Entry 8SUV (X-ray diffraction, 1.63 A resolution); this record covers chains A and F.

[Chain A]
Name: E3 ubiquitin-protein ligase CHIP
From: Homo sapiens
Notes: EC 2.3.2.27; fragment: TPR domain, residues 21-154
Reference sequence: Q9UNE7 (CHIP_HUMAN); residues 21-154 here = UniProt positions 21-154
Amino-acid sequence (139 residues; row label = number of the first residue in the row):
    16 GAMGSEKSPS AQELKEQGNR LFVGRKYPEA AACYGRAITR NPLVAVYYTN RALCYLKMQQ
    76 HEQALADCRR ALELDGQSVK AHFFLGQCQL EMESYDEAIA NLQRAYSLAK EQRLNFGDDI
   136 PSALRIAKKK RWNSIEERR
Unresolved in the structure: 16-22, 151-154
Construct notes: expression tag (16-20)
UniProt features mapped onto this chain:
  - modified residue (Phosphoserine): Ser-23, Ser-25, Ser-149
  - cross-link: Lys-22 (Glycyl lysine isopeptide (Lys-Gly) (interchain with G-Cter in ubiquitin))
  - natural variant: Glu-28 (E28K: In SCAR16), Pro-57 (P57S: Found in a patient with progressive myoclonus epilepsy; uncertain significance), Asn-65 (N65S: In SCAR16), Ala-79 (A79D: In SCAR16; A79T: In SCAR16), Leu-123 (L123V: In SCAR16), Asn-130 (N130I: In SCAR16), Lys-145 (K145Q: In SCAR16), Trp-147 (W147C: In SCAR16)
  - mutagenesis: Lys-30 (K30A: Loss of interaction with FOXP3 and its ability to ubiquitinate FOXP3. Loss of interaction with SMAD3, HSPA8, HSP90AA1 and HSP90AB1 ...)

[Chain F]
Name: Cysteine-rich hydrophobic domain-containing protein 2
Reference sequence: Q9UKJ5 (CHIC2_HUMAN); residues 154-165 here = UniProt positions 154-165
Amino-acid sequence (12 residues; each row starts with the number of its first residue):
   154 EFLPKTPIFR PD
Unresolved in the structure: 154-155

[Interface between chain A and chain F]
Contacting residue pairs (29):
  Lys-30(A) / Asp-165(F)  hydrogen bond (side chain-backbone)
  Asn-34(A) / Pro-164(F)
  Asn-34(A) / Asp-165(F)  hydrogen bond (side chain-backbone)
  Phe-37(A) / Phe-162(F)
  Phe-37(A) / Pro-164(F)
  Tyr-49(A) / Pro-164(F)
  Asn-65(A) / Pro-164(F)
  Asn-65(A) / Asp-165(F)  hydrogen bond (side chain-backbone)
  Leu-68(A) / Phe-162(F)
  Leu-68(A) / Arg-163(F)
  Leu-68(A) / Pro-164(F)
  Lys-95(A) / Ile-161(F)
  Lys-95(A) / Arg-163(F)  hydrogen bond (side chain-backbone)
  Lys-95(A) / Pro-164(F)
  Lys-95(A) / Asp-165(F)  salt bridge
  Phe-98(A) / Ile-161(F)  hydrophobic
  Phe-98(A) / Phe-162(F)  hydrophobic
  Phe-99(A) / Ile-161(F)
  Gln-102(A) / Phe-162(F)
  Arg-128(A) / Leu-156(F)
  Asn-130(A) / Leu-156(F)  hydrogen bond (side chain-backbone)
  Asn-130(A) / Pro-157(F)
  Asn-130(A) / Lys-158(F)
  Asn-130(A) / Thr-159(F)  hydrogen bond (backbone-backbone)
  Phe-131(A) / Thr-159(F)
  Phe-131(A) / Ile-161(F)  hydrophobic
  Asp-134(A) / Pro-160(F)
  Asp-134(A) / Ile-161(F)  hydrogen bond (side chain-backbone)
  Ile-135(A) / Ile-161(F)  hydrophobic
Other interface residues (no listed pair), chain A (19 interface residues in all): Val-61, Leu-71, Val-94, Gly-132
Interface features reported in the paper:
  - residue pairs: Lys-30(A)/Asp-165(F), Lys-95(A)/Asp-165(F)
  - interface residues, chain A: Phe-99(A)

[Overview]
19 residues of chain A face 10 of chain F across their interface; the contacts include 7 hydrogen bonds and 1
salt bridge. Among the polar pairs are Lys-95(A)/Asp-165(F), Lys-30(A)/Asp-165(F) and Asn-34(A)/Asp-165(F).
The authors report contacts between Lys-30(A) and Asp-165(F) and Lys-95(A) and Asp-165(F). From the paper: the
interface residue Phe-99(A).
Chain A is E3 ubiquitin-protein ligase CHIP (Homo sapiens) and chain F is Cysteine-rich hydrophobic
domain-containing protein 2; the structure, CHIP-TPR in complex with the C-terminus of CHIC2, was determined
by X-ray diffraction.
